6H70 - chains A and C of the 4 polymer chains in the assembly; structure by X-ray diffraction, 1.83 A resolution.

# Chain A
Name: Capsid protein VP1
Organism: Norwalk virus (strain GI/Human/United States/Norwalk/1968)
Reference sequence: Q83884 (CAPSD_NVN68); residue numbers follow UniProt; this construct covers 227-518
Amino-acid sequence (292 residues; each row starts with the number of its first residue):
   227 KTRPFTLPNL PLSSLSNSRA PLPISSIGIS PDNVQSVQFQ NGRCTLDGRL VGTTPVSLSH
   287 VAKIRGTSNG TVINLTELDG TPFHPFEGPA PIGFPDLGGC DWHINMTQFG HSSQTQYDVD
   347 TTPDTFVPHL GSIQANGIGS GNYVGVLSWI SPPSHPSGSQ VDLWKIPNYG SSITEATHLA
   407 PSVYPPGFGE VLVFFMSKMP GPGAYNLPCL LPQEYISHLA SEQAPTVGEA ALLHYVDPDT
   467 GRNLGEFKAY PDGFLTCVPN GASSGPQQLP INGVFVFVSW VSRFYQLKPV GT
Unresolved in the structure: 227, 518
Sequence notes: conflict Ile253 (Met in Q83884)
Bound ions: Na+: Phe352, Asn394, Gly396
Swiss-Prot annotation at these positions:
  - site: Lys227, Thr228 (Cleavage)

# Chain C
Name: Nanobody (VHH) Nano-62
Organism: Vicugna pacos
Notes: antibody fragment or engineered binder
Amino-acid sequence (141 residues; each row starts with the number of its first residue):
     1 QVQLQESGGG LVMTGGSLRL SCAVSGRTID VSVMAWFRQA PGKEREFVSG MRWSGMTTYS
    61 ADSVKDRFTI SRDKTKNTVY LQMNSLKPED TAVYYCAARS RFIVGVPQAR DLYDYWGQGT
   121 QVTVSSGRYP YDVPDYGSGR A
Unresolved in the structure: 127-141
Disulfide bonds: Cys22-Cys96

# How chain A and chain C interact
Pairs across the interface (16):
  Asn235(A) - Phe102(C)
  Pro237(A) - Phe102(C)
  Val462(A) - Val104(C)  hydrophobic
  Asp463(A) - Val104(C)
  Pro464(A) - Arg52(C)  hydrogen bond (backbone-side chain)
  Pro464(A) - Phe102(C)  hydrophobic
  Pro464(A) - Ile103(C)
  Pro464(A) - Val104(C)
  Pro464(A) - Gly105(C)  hydrogen bond (backbone-backbone)
  Asp465(A) - Arg52(C)  salt bridge
  Asp465(A) - Gly55(C)
  Asp465(A) - Thr57(C)  hydrogen bond (backbone-side chain)
  Thr466(A) - Thr57(C)
  Gly467(A) - Val104(C)
  Val500(A) - Phe102(C)  hydrophobic
  Val500(A) - Val104(C)  hydrophobic
Interface residues without a listed pair, chain A (10 interface residues in all): Leu236

# In short
10 residues of chain A and 7 residues of chain C are in contact, with 3 hydrogen bonds and 1 salt bridge.
Polar contacts include Asp465(A)-Arg52(C), Pro464(A)-Arg52(C) and Asp465(A)-Thr57(C). The Na+ site is built by
Phe352(A), Asn394(A) and Gly396(A).
Chain A is Capsid protein VP1 (Norwalk virus (strain GI/Human/United States/Norwalk/1968)) and chain C is
Nanobody (VHH) Nano-62 (Vicugna pacos); the structure, GI.1 human norovirus protruding domain in complex with
Nano-62 and 2-fucosyllactose (2FL), was determined by X-ray diffraction, deposited together with 6H6Y, 6H6Z,
6H71 and 6H72.
